PDB entry 3AJI | X-ray diffraction, 2.05 A resolution | chains A and B

# Chain A
Molecule: 26S proteasome non-ATPase regulatory subunit 10
Source organism: Mus musculus
UniProtKB: Q9Z2X2 (PSD10_MOUSE); numbering as in UniProt (aligned over 1-231)
Amino-acid sequence (231 residues; row label = number of the first residue in the row):
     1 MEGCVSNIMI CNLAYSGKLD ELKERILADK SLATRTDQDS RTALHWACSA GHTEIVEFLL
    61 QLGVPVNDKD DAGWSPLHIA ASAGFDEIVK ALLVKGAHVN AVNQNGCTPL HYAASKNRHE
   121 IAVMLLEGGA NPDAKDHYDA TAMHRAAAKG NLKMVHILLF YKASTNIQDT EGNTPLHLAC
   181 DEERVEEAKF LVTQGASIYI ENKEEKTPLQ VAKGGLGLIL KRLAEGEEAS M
Disordered / not traced: 1-2
Modified residues: F85 (para-(benzoyl)-phenylalanine; PBF)
Sequence notes: engineered mutation F85 (Arg in Q9Z2X2)

# Chain B
Molecule: Proteasome (Prosome, macropain) 26S subunit, ATPase, 4
Source organism: Mus musculus
Notes: fragment: C-terminal domain
UniProtKB: Q6ZWN9 (Q6ZWN9_MOUSE); residue numbers follow UniProt; this construct covers 337-418
Amino-acid sequence (83 residues; each row starts with the number of its first residue):
   336 MDRRQKRLIF STITSKMNLS EEVDLEDYVA RPDKISGADI NSICQESGML AVRENRYIVL
   396 AKDFEKAYKT VIKKDEQEHE FYK
Disordered / not traced: 409-418
Sequence notes: expression tag (336)

# Interface between chain A and chain B
Residue-residue contacts - 48 pairs, chain A then chain B:
  G3(A) - Y392(B)
  V5(A) - R391(B)
  V5(A) - Y392(B)  hydrophobic
  V5(A) - I393(B)  hydrophobic
  Y15(A) - Y392(B)  hydrogen bond
  Y15(A) - I393(B)
  D39(A) - E389(B)
  D39(A) - R391(B)  salt bridge
  D39(A) - K397(B)  salt bridge
  R41(A) - E357(B)  salt bridge
  W46(A) - L395(B)  hydrophobic
  S49(A) - E356(B)
  S49(A) - E357(B)  hydrogen bond
  D71(A) - K397(B)  salt bridge
  W74(A) - E357(B)
  I79(A) - E357(B)
  S82(A) - E357(B)  hydrogen bond (side chain-backbone)
  A83(A) - E356(B)
  F85(A) - E356(B)  covalent bond
  Q104(A) - E400(B)
  N105(A) - D362(B)  hydrogen bond
  N105(A) - R366(B)  hydrogen bond
  N105(A) - E400(B)
  C107(A) - D362(B)
  Y112(A) - D359(B)
  Y112(A) - D362(B)  hydrogen bond
  S115(A) - D359(B)  hydrogen bond
  S115(A) - E361(B)
  K116(A) - E356(B)  hydrogen bond (side chain-backbone)
  K116(A) - E357(B)
  K116(A) - V358(B)  hydrogen bond (side chain-backbone)
  K116(A) - D359(B)
  Y138(A) - R366(B)  hydrogen bond
  Y138(A) - P367(B)
  R145(A) - E361(B)
  R145(A) - D362(B)  salt bridge
  A148(A) - R338(B)
  A148(A) - R342(B)
  K149(A) - R342(B)
  K149(A) - E361(B)
  E171(A) - A365(B)
  E171(A) - P367(B)
  L178(A) - R338(B)
  E182(A) - R338(B)  salt bridge
  E182(A) - R339(B)  hydrogen bond (backbone-side chain)
  E182(A) - R342(B)  salt bridge
  R184(A) - R339(B)
  R184(A) - R342(B)
Also at the interface, not in a pair above, chain A (32 interface residues in all): C4, Q38, H144, D181, E183
Also at the interface, not in a pair above, chain B (20 interface residues in all): S355

# Summary
32 residues of chain A and 20 residues of chain B are in contact, with 1 covalent bond, 11 hydrogen bonds and
7 salt bridges. Polar pairs include D39(A)-R391(B), D39(A)-K397(B) and R41(A)-E357(B).
Here chain A is 26S proteasome non-ATPase regulatory subunit 10 and chain B is Proteasome (Prosome, macropain)
26S subunit, ATPase, 4, both from Mus musculus. Entry 3AJI (Structure of Gankyrin-S6ATPase photo-cross-linked
site-specifically, and incoporated by genetic code expansion) was determined by X-ray diffraction.
